Entry 8PTJ (electron microscopy, 2.86 A resolution); this record covers chains A and V of the 5 polymer chains in the assembly.

== Chain A ==
Protein: Polymerase acidic protein (PA-like)
Source organism: Tilapia lake virus
UniProt: A0A142I7Z3 (A0A142I7Z3_9VIRU); residues 1-419 here = UniProt positions 1-419
Sequence (419 residues; numbered 1 to 419; the number before each row is that of its first residue):
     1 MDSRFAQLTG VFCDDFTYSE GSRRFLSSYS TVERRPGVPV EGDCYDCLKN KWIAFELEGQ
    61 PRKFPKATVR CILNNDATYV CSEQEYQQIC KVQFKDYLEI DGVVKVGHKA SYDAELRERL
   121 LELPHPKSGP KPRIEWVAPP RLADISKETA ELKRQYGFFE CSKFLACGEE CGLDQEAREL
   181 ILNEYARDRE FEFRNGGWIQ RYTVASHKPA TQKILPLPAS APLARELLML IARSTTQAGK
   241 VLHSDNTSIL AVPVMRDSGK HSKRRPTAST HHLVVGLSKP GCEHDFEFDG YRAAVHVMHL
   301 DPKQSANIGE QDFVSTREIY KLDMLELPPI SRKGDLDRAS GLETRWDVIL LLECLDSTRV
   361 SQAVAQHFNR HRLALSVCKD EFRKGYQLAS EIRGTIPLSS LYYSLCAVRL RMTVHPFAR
Not modelled in the structure: 418-419
Bound ions: Zn2+: Cys161, Cys282, His284, His296

== Chain V ==
Molecule: 3' vRNA end - vRNA loop
Sequence (40 nucleotides; row label = number of the first residue in the row):
     1 GCAAAUCUUU CUCACGUCCU GACUUGUGAG UAAAAUUUGG
Not modelled in the structure: 1-2, 12-40

== Chain A / chain V interface ==
Residue-residue contacts - 46 pairs, chain A then chain V:
  Gln200(A) with A3(V), sugar contact
  Tyr202(A) with A3(V), base contact; U9(V), stacking on the base; U10(V), hydrogen bond to the phosphate
  Val204(A) with A3(V), base contact
  Ala205(A) with A3(V), base contact; A4(V), base contact; U6(V), base contact; U8(V), base contact; U9(V), base contact
  Ser206(A) with U6(V), hydrogen bond to the base
  His207(A) with U6(V), base contact; C7(V), stacking on the base; U8(V), base contact
  Lys208(A) with U6(V), hydrogen bond to the base
  Pro209(A) with U6(V), phosphate contact
  Ala210(A) with U6(V), hydrogen bond to the phosphate
  Val254(A) with A3(V), base contact; U9(V), hydrogen bond to the sugar
  Met255(A) with U10(V), phosphate contact
  Arg256(A) with U10(V), phosphate contact
  His261(A) with C11(V), hydrogen bond to the base
  Ser262(A) with C11(V), base contact
  Lys263(A) with U10(V), salt bridge to the phosphate; C11(V), salt bridge to the phosphate
  Thr267(A) with U10(V), phosphate contact; C11(V), hydrogen bond to the phosphate
  Ser269(A) with U9(V), sugar contact; C11(V), hydrogen bond to the phosphate
  Thr270(A) with U9(V), hydrogen bond to the phosphate; U10(V), hydrogen bond to the phosphate
  His271(A) with U8(V), hydrogen bond to the sugar; U9(V), hydrogen bond to the sugar
  Met298(A) with A5(V), phosphate contact
  His299(A) with A4(V), hydrogen bond to the phosphate; A5(V), hydrogen bond to the phosphate; U9(V), base contact
  Leu300(A) with A5(V), base contact
  Ile308(A) with A5(V), base contact
  Leu355(A) with A5(V), hydrogen bond to the base
  Asp356(A) with A5(V), base contact
  Ser357(A) with A5(V), hydrogen bond to the base
  Arg393(A) with U6(V), salt bridge to the phosphate; C7(V), salt bridge to the phosphate
  Gly394(A) with A5(V), sugar contact
  Pro397(A) with A5(V), base contact
Interface residues without a listed pair, chain A (35 interface residues in all): Leu273, Val297, Gln304, Thr358, Thr395, Ile396

== In short ==
35 residues of chain A and 9 residues of chain V are in contact; the contacts include 16 hydrogen bonds, 4
salt bridges and 2 aromatic stacking contacts. Among the polar pairs are Ser206(A)-U6(V), Lys208(A)-U6(V) and
His261(A)-C11(V). Cys161(A), Cys282(A), His284(A) and His296(A) coordinate Zn2+.
Chain A is Polymerase acidic protein (PA-like) (Tilapia lake virus) and chain V is 3' vRNA end - vRNA loop;
the structure, Tilapia Lake Virus polymerase in vRNA pre-initiation state mode B (close core | partial
replicase conformation), was determined by electron microscopy (same publication as 8PSN, 8PSO, 8PSQ, 8PSS,
8PSU, 8PSX and 6 further entries).
